PDB entry 3SKB | X-ray diffraction, 3.22 A resolution | chains A and E

# Chain A (and E)
Molecule: Capsid
Organism: Norovirus Hu/GII.4/2004/NL
Notes: fragment: Protruding Domain; chain E of this document is another copy of the same molecule, construct and numbering; everything in this record applies to it too
Reference sequence: Q5EGK8 (Q5EGK8_9CALI); residue numbers follow UniProt; this construct covers 221-531
Amino-acid sequence (311 residues; each row starts with the number of its first residue):
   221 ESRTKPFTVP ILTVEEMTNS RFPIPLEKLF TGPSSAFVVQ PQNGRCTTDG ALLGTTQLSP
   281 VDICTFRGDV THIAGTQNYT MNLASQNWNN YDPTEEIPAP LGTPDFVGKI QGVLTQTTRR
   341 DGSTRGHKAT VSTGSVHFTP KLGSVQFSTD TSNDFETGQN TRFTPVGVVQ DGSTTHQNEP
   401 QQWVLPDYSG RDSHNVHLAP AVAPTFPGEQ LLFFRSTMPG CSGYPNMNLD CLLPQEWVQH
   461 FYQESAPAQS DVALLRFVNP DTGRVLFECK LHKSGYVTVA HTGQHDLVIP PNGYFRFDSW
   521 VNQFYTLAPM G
Disordered / not traced: 221-223 (chain E: 221-222)
What the authors report for this chain:
  - conformationally variable residues (loop rearrangement): Q390 to T395

# Chain A / chain E interface
Contacting residue pairs (70):
  P230(A) - Q463(E)
  I231(A) - Q463(E)  hydrogen bond (backbone-side chain)
  L232(A) - Q463(E)
  E235(A) - N307(E)
  T238(A) - S279(E)
  P243(A) - V281(E)
  I244(A) - V281(E)  hydrophobic
  P245(A) - D282(E)
  L278(A) - L232(E)  hydrophobic
  S279(A) - T238(E)  hydrogen bond
  P280(A) - T238(E)
  P280(A) - P280(E)  hydrophobic
  P280(A) - V281(E)
  V281(A) - P243(E)
  V281(A) - I244(E)  hydrophobic
  V281(A) - P280(E)
  D282(A) - P245(E)
  N307(A) - E235(E)
  V333(A) - V333(E)  hydrophobic
  V333(A) - V386(E)  hydrophobic
  T335(A) - V386(E)
  T335(A) - P439(E)
  T335(A) - G440(E)
  Q336(A) - G440(E)
  T337(A) - G440(E)
  T337(A) - M447(E)
  D341(A) - Y444(E)
  G342(A) - G443(E)
  G342(A) - Y444(E)
  S343(A) - G443(E)
  S343(A) - Y444(E)
  T344(A) - G440(E)
  T344(A) - C441(E)
  T344(A) - S442(E)  hydrogen bond (backbone-backbone)
  T344(A) - G443(E)  hydrogen bond (backbone-backbone)
  T344(A) - P445(E)
  R345(A) - G440(E)
  R345(A) - C441(E)  hydrogen bond (backbone-backbone)
  R345(A) - S442(E)
  G346(A) - C441(E)  hydrogen bond (backbone-backbone)
  T384(A) - V386(E)
  V386(A) - V333(E)  hydrophobic
  V386(A) - T335(E)
  V386(A) - T384(E)
  P439(A) - T335(E)
  G440(A) - T335(E)
  G440(A) - Q336(E)
  G440(A) - T344(E)
  G440(A) - R345(E)
  C441(A) - T344(E)
  C441(A) - R345(E)  hydrogen bond (backbone-backbone)
  C441(A) - G346(E)  hydrogen bond (backbone-backbone)
  S442(A) - T344(E)  hydrogen bond (backbone-side chain)
  S442(A) - R345(E)
  G443(A) - G342(E)
  G443(A) - S343(E)
  G443(A) - T344(E)  hydrogen bond (backbone-side chain)
  Y444(A) - D341(E)
  Y444(A) - G342(E)
  Y444(A) - S343(E)
  P445(A) - T344(E)
  M447(A) - T337(E)
  M447(A) - T344(E)
  E456(A) - Q459(E)
  Q459(A) - E456(E)
  Q459(A) - Q459(E)
  Y462(A) - E236(E)
  Q463(A) - P230(E)
  Q463(A) - I231(E)  hydrogen bond (side chain-backbone)
  Q463(A) - L232(E)
Interface residues without a listed pair, chain A (41 interface residues in all): E236, Q331, R382
Interface residues without a listed pair, chain E (40 interface residues in all): L278, R382, Y462

# In short
41 residues of chain A and 40 residues of chain E are in contact; the contacts include 11 hydrogen bonds.
Among the polar pairs are I231(A)-Q463(E), S279(A)-T238(E) and S442(A)-T344(E). The paper reports
conformational variability at Q390(A).
Chain A and chain E are both Capsid (Norovirus Hu/GII.4/2004/NL); the structure, Structural characterization
of a GII.4 2004 norovirus variant (TCH05), was determined by X-ray diffraction, deposited together with 3SEJ,
3SJP, 3SLD and 3SLN.
